Entry 3RWF (X-ray diffraction, 2.60 A resolution); this record covers chains A and C of the 3 polymer chains in the assembly.

[Chain A]
Protein: Major histocompatibility complex class I
From: Macaca mulatta
UniProt: Q9GJ77 (Q9GJ77_MACMU); residues 1-276 here correspond to UniProt positions 24-299 (UniProt number = residue number + 23)
Chain sequence (276 residues; row label = number of the first residue in the row):
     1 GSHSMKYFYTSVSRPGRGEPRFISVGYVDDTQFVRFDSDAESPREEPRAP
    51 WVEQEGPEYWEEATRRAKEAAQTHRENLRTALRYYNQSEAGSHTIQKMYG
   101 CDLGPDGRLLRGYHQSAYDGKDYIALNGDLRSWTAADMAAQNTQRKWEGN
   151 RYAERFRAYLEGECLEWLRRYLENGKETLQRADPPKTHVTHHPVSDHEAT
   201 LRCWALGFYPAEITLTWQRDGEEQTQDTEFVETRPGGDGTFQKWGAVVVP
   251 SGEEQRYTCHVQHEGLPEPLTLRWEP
Disulfide bonds: C101-C164, C203-C259

[Chain C]
Protein: Nef QW9 peptide from Protein Nef
UniProt: Q5QGG3 (Q5QGG3_SIVCZ); residues 1-9 here correspond to UniProt positions 199-207 (UniProt number = residue number + 198)
Chain sequence (9 residues; row label = number of the first residue in the row):
     1 QTSQWDDPW

[Interface between chain A and chain C]
Contacting residue pairs - 39 pairs, chain A then chain C:
  Y7(A) - Q1(C)  hydrogen bond (side chain-backbone)
  Y7(A) - T2(C)
  Y9(A) - T2(C)
  Y9(A) - D6(C)
  Y59(A) - Q1(C)  hydrogen bond (backbone-side chain)
  E62(A) - Q1(C)
  A63(A) - Q1(C)
  R66(A) - Q1(C)
  R66(A) - T2(C)  hydrogen bond (side chain-backbone)
  T73(A) - D6(C)
  H74(A) - D6(C)  salt bridge
  N77(A) - P8(C)
  N77(A) - W9(C)  hydrogen bond (side chain-backbone)
  T80(A) - W9(C)
  A81(A) - W9(C)  hydrophobic
  Y84(A) - W9(C)  hydrogen bond (side chain-backbone)
  I95(A) - W9(C)  hydrophobic
  K97(A) - D6(C)  salt bridge
  Y99(A) - T2(C)
  Y99(A) - S3(C)  hydrogen bond (side chain-backbone)
  A117(A) - W9(C)
  Y123(A) - W9(C)
  T143(A) - W9(C)  hydrogen bond (side chain-backbone)
  K146(A) - W9(C)  hydrogen bond (side chain-backbone)
  W147(A) - D7(C)
  W147(A) - P8(C)  hydrogen bond (side chain-backbone)
  W147(A) - W9(C)
  N150(A) - D7(C)
  Y152(A) - W5(C)  hydrogen bond (side chain-backbone)
  Y152(A) - D6(C)
  Y152(A) - D7(C)
  R155(A) - W5(C)
  R155(A) - D7(C)  salt bridge
  F156(A) - S3(C)
  Y159(A) - Q1(C)  hydrogen bond (side chain-backbone)
  Y159(A) - T2(C)
  Y159(A) - S3(C)
  W167(A) - Q1(C)
  Y171(A) - Q1(C)  hydrogen bond (side chain-backbone)
Interface residues without a listed pair, chain A (32 interface residues in all): M5, S24, A70, S116, Y118
Interface residues without a listed pair, chain C (9 interface residues in all): Q4

[In short]
The interface between chain A and chain C involves 32 residues on one side and 9 on the other; the contacts
include 12 hydrogen bonds and 3 salt bridges. Polar pairs include H74(A)-D6(C), K97(A)-D6(C) and
R155(A)-D7(C).
Chain A is Major histocompatibility complex class I (Macaca mulatta) and chain C is Nef QW9 peptide from
Protein Nef; the structure, Rhesus macaque MHC class I molecule Mamu-B*17-QW9, was determined by X-ray
diffraction together with 3RWC, 3RWD, 3RWE, 3RWG, 3RWH, 3RWI and 3RWJ from the same study.
